8K1O - chains B and C of the 3 polymer chains in the assembly; structure by electron microscopy, 2.90 A resolution.

[Chain B (and C)]
Molecule: Multidrug efflux system ATP-binding protein Rv1218c
From: Mycobacterium tuberculosis (strain ATCC 25618 / H37Rv)
Notes: EC 7.6.2.-; fragment: nucleotide binding domain; chain C of this document is another copy of the same molecule, construct and numbering; everything in this record applies to it too
UniProtKB: O86311 (MEATP_MYCTU); residue numbers follow UniProt; this construct covers 1-311
Sequence (311 residues; each row starts with the number of its first residue):
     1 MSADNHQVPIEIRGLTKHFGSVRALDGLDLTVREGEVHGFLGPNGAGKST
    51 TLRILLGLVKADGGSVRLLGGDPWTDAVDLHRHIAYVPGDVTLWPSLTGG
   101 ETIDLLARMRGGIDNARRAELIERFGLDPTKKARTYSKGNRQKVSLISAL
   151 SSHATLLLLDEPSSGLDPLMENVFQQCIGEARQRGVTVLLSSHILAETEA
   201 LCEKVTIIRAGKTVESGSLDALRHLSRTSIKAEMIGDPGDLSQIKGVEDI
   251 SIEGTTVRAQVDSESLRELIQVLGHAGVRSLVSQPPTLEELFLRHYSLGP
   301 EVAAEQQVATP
Unresolved in the structure: 1-4, 220-311 (chain C: 1-7, 220-311)
Ion coordination: Mg2+: Ser-49 (together with AMP-PNP)
Residues lining bound ligands:
  - AMP-PNP (ANP; phosphoaminophosphonic acid-adenylate ester), molecule 1: Phe-19, Val-22, Ala-24, Pro-43, Asn-44, Gly-45, Ala-46, Gly-47, Lys-48, Ser-49, Thr-50, His-193
  - AMP-PNP (ANP), molecule 2: Lys-131, Thr-135, Ser-137, Lys-138, Gly-139, Asn-140, Gly-165

[Interface between chain B and chain C]
Pairs across the interface - 22 pairs, chain B then chain C:
  Asn-44(B) / Gly-139(C)
  Asn-44(B) / Gly-165(C)  hydrogen bond (side chain-backbone)
  Asn-44(B) / Leu-166(C)
  Asn-44(B) / Asp-167(C)  hydrogen bond (side chain-backbone)
  Gly-45(B) / Ser-137(C)
  Gly-89(B) / Lys-138(C)
  Asp-90(B) / Lys-138(C)  salt bridge
  Asp-90(B) / Arg-141(C)  salt bridge
  Ser-137(B) / Asn-44(C)  hydrogen bond (side chain-backbone)
  Lys-138(B) / Gly-89(C)  hydrogen bond (side chain-backbone)
  Lys-138(B) / Asp-90(C)  salt bridge
  Gly-139(B) / Asn-44(C)
  Asn-140(B) / Asn-44(C)  hydrogen bond (side chain-backbone)
  Arg-141(B) / Asp-90(C)  salt bridge
  Gly-165(B) / Asn-44(C)  hydrogen bond (backbone-side chain)
  Asp-167(B) / Pro-43(C)
  Asp-167(B) / Asn-44(C)  hydrogen bond (backbone-side chain)
  Asp-167(B) / His-193(C)
  Pro-168(B) / His-193(C)
  His-193(B) / Gly-165(C)
  His-193(B) / Asp-167(C)
  His-193(B) / Pro-168(C)
Interface residues without a listed pair, chain B (18 interface residues in all): Pro-43, Lys-143, Leu-166, Met-170, Leu-195
Interface residues without a listed pair, chain C (17 interface residues in all): Gly-42, Lys-143, Met-170, Leu-195

[Summary]
Chain B and chain C form an interface of 18 and 17 residues respectively, with 7 hydrogen bonds and 4 salt
bridges. Polar pairs include Asp-90(B)/Lys-138(C), Asp-90(B)/Arg-141(C) and Asn-44(B)/Gly-165(C). Bound to
chain B: AMP-PNP.
Both chains are Multidrug efflux system ATP-binding protein Rv1218c (Mycobacterium tuberculosis (strain ATCC
25618 / H37Rv)). Entry 8K1O (mycobacterial efflux pump, AMPPNP bound state) was determined by electron
microscopy (same publication as 8K1M and 8K1N).
